6QP6 - chains A and B; structure by electron microscopy, 3.20 A resolution.

[Chain A (and B)]
Molecule: Anoctamin-6
Organism: Mus musculus
Notes: chain B of this document is another copy of the same molecule, construct and numbering; everything in this record applies to it too
Reference sequence: Q6P9J9 (ANO6_MOUSE); residues 1-911 here = UniProt positions 1-911
Sequence (911 residues; each row starts with the number of its first residue):
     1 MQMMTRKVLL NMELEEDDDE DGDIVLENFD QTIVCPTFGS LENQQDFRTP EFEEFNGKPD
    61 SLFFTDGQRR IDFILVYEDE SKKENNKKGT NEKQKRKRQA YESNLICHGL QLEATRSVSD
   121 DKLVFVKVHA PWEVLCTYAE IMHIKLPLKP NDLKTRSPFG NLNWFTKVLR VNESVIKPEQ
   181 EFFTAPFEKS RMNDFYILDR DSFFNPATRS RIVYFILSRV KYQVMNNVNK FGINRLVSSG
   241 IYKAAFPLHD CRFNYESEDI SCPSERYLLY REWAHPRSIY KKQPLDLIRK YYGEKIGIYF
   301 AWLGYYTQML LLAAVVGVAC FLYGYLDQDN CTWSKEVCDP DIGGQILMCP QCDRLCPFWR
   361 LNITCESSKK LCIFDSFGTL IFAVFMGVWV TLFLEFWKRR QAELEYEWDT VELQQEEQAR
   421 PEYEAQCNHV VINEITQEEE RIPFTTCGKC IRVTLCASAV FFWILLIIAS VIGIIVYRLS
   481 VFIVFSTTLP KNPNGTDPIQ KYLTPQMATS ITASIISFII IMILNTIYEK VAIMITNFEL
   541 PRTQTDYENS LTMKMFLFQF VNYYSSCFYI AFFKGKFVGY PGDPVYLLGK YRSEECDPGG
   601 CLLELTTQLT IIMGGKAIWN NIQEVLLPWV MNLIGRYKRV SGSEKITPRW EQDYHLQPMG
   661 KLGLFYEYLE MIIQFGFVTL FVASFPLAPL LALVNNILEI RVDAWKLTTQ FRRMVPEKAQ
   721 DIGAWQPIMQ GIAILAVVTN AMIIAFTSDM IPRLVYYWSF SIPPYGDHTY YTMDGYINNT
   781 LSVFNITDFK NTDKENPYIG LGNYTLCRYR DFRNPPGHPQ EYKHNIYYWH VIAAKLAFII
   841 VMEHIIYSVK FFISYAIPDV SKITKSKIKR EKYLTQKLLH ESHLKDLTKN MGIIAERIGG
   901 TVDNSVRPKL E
Unresolved in the structure: 1-42, 82-86, 150-186, 197-201, 224-227, 428-444, 489-502, 588-590, 641-644, 792-794, 876-911
Disulfide bonds: Cys331-Cys372, Cys338-Cys365, Cys349-Cys807, Cys596-Cys601
Bound ions: Ca2+ site 1: Glu395, Ser854, Ile857, Asp859; Ca2+ site 2: Asn621, Glu624, Glu670, Glu699; Ca2+ site 3: Glu624, Glu667, Glu670, Glu699, Asp703
Small-molecule neighbours:
  - 1,2-didecanoyl-sn-glycero-3-phosphocholine (P1O), molecule 1: Phe572, Phe573, Gly575, Lys576, Phe577, Val578, Leu735, Val738, Met742, Phe746, Arg810, Asp811, Phe812, Tyr828, Ile832, Leu836
  - 1,2-didecanoyl-sn-glycero-3-phosphocholine (P1O), molecule 2: Ala837, Ile840, Val841, His844
Curated features (UniProtKB/Swiss-Prot):
  - binding site (Ca(2+)): Glu624, Glu667, Glu670
  - glycosylation (N-linked (GlcNAc...) asparagine): Asn330, Asn362, Asn494, Asn778, Asn785, Asn803
  - mutagenesis: Lys370 (K370A: No effect on lipid scramblase activity), Asp409 (D409G: Increased speed of phospholipid scrambling; D409G: Reduced channel activity and sensitivity to Ca(2+)), Arg478 (R478A: Decreased lipid scramblase and ion channel activity. Requires lower calcium levels for activation of ion channel activity), Phe518 (F518A: Increased speed of phospholipid scrambling. Constitutive scramblase activity at basal cytosolic calcium levels; when associated with A-563 and A-612 ...), Ile521 (I521A: Does not induce a constitutive phospholipid scramblase activity; I521K/E: Induces a constitutive phospholipid scramblase activity), Met522 (M522K: Induces a constitutive phospholipid scramblase activity), Thr526 (T526K: Induces a constitutive phospholipid scramblase activity), Gln559 (Q559K: Moderately decreased sensitivity to activation by calcium; Q559K: Slower channel activation. Increased permeability to chloride ions), Tyr563 (Y563A: Increased speed of phospholipid scrambling. Requires lower calcium levels for activation of scramblase and ion channel activity ...), Ile611 (I611K: Induces a constitutive phospholipid scramblase activity), Ile612 (I612A: Increased speed of phospholipid scrambling. Constitutive scramblase activity at basal cytosolic calcium levels; when associated with A-518 and A-563 ...), Gly615 (G615A: Requires lower calcium levels for activation of scramblase and ion channel activity), 4 further mutagenesis entries in UniProt
What the authors report for this chain:
  - Ca2+ coordination: Glu624, Glu667
  - conformationally variable residues (helix shift): Gly615

[Interface between chain A and chain B]
Contacting residue pairs (30; chain A residue first):
  Met742(A) - His844(B)
  Pro764(A) - Gln820(B)  hydrogen bond (backbone-side chain)
  Tyr765(A) - His824(B)
  Gln820(A) - Pro764(B)  hydrogen bond (side chain-backbone)
  His824(A) - Tyr765(B)
  Asn825(A) - Ile826(B)
  Ile826(A) - Asn825(B)
  Ile826(A) - Ile826(B)  hydrophobic
  Ile826(A) - Trp829(B)
  Trp829(A) - Ile826(B)
  Trp829(A) - Trp829(B)  hydrophobic
  Trp829(A) - His830(B)
  Trp829(A) - Ala833(B)  hydrophobic
  His830(A) - Trp829(B)
  Ile832(A) - Ala833(B)  hydrophobic
  Ala833(A) - Trp829(B)  hydrophobic
  Ala833(A) - Ile832(B)  hydrophobic
  Ala833(A) - Leu836(B)
  Leu836(A) - Ala833(B)
  Leu836(A) - Leu836(B)  hydrophobic
  Leu836(A) - Ala837(B)  hydrophobic
  Leu836(A) - Ile840(B)
  Ala837(A) - Leu836(B)  hydrophobic
  Ile839(A) - Ile840(B)  hydrophobic
  Ile840(A) - Leu836(B)
  Ile840(A) - Ile839(B)  hydrophobic
  Ile840(A) - Ile840(B)  hydrophobic
  Glu843(A) - His844(B)  salt bridge
  His844(A) - Met742(B)
  His844(A) - Glu843(B)  salt bridge
Other interface residues (no listed pair), chain A (22 interface residues in all): Met553, Ile734, Val738, Phe851, Tyr855
Other interface residues (no listed pair), chain B (22 interface residues in all): Met553, Ile734, Val738, Phe851, Tyr855

[Overview]
The chain A/chain B interface involves 22 residues from each chain, with 2 hydrogen bonds and 2 salt bridges.
Among the polar pairs are Glu843(A)-His844(B) and Pro764(A)-Gln820(B). Chain A binds
1,2-didecanoyl-sn-glycero-3-phosphocholine. UniProt lists 3 Ca2+-binding residues and 16 mutagenesis sites on
chain A. From the paper: Ca2+ coordination by Glu624(A) and Glu667(A); conformational variability at
Gly615(A).
Both chains are Anoctamin-6 (Mus musculus). Entry 6QP6 (Cryo-EM structure of calcium-bound mTMEM16F lipid
scramblase in digitonin) was determined by electron microscopy, deposited together with 6QPB, 6QPC and 6QPI.
